7CUI - chains A and B; structure by X-ray diffraction, 2.60 A resolution.

Chain A:
Name: Protection of telomeres protein 1
Organism: Schizosaccharomyces pombe (strain 972 / ATCC 24843)
UniProtKB: O13988 (POT1_SCHPO); residues 357-555 here = UniProt positions 357-555
Amino-acid sequence (199 residues; row label = number of the first residue in the row):
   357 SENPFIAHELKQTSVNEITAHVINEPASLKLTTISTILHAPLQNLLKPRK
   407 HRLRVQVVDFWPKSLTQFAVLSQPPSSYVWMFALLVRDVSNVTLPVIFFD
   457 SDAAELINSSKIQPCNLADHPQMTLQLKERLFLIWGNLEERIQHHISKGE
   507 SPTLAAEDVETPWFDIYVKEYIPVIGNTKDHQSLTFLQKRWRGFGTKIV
Not modelled in the structure: 357-371, 396-399, 532-538
Modified positions: Mse-437 (selenomethionine; parent Met); Mse-479 (selenomethionine; parent Met)

Chain B:
Name: Protection of telomeres protein tpz1
Organism: Schizosaccharomyces pombe (strain 972 / ATCC 24843)
UniProtKB: O14246 (TPZ1_SCHPO); numbering as in UniProt (aligned over 164-240)
Amino-acid sequence (77 residues; each row starts with the number of its first residue):
   164 SQQEKPNDNTSNSRDIKNNIQFHWKNMTSLSIEECIIPKGQQLILEKESE
   214 ENTTHGIYLEERKMAQGLHNSVSETPE
Not modelled in the structure: 164-184, 213-240
Modified positions: Mse-190 (selenomethionine; parent Met); Mse-227 (selenomethionine)
What the authors report for this chain:
  - mutagenesis - W187R, N189R, M190R: unchanged binding to Protection of telomeres protein 1 (chain A)

How chain A and chain B interact:
Residue-residue contacts (46; chain A residue first):
  Leu-394(A) / Trp-187(B)  hydrophobic
  Lys-403(A) / Glu-211(B)  salt bridge
  Pro-404(A) / Gln-204(B)
  Pro-404(A) / Ile-207(B)  hydrophobic
  Pro-404(A) / Leu-208(B)  hydrophobic
  Arg-405(A) / Leu-208(B)
  Lys-406(A) / Leu-208(B)
  Lys-406(A) / Ser-212(B)
  Asp-415(A) / Mse-190(B)
  Phe-416(A) / Mse-190(B)
  Trp-417(A) / Asn-189(B)
  Trp-417(A) / Mse-190(B)
  Trp-417(A) / Thr-191(B)  hydrogen bond (side chain-backbone)
  Trp-417(A) / Ser-192(B)
  Trp-417(A) / Leu-193(B)  hydrophobic
  Leu-427(A) / Ile-195(B)
  Mse-437(A) / Leu-193(B)
  Mse-437(A) / Ser-194(B)
  Mse-437(A) / Ile-195(B)
  Mse-437(A) / Cys-198(B)  hydrophobic
  Ala-439(A) / Mse-190(B)
  Leu-441(A) / Trp-187(B)
  Leu-441(A) / Mse-190(B)
  Thr-449(A) / Trp-187(B)  hydrogen bond
  Pro-451(A) / Trp-187(B)
  Pro-451(A) / Asn-189(B)
  Ile-453(A) / Asn-189(B)
  Ile-453(A) / Leu-193(B)  hydrophobic
  Ile-453(A) / Cys-198(B)  hydrophobic
  Phe-455(A) / Cys-198(B)  hydrophobic
  Lys-525(A) / Ile-200(B)
  Tyr-527(A) / Glu-197(B)  hydrogen bond (side chain-backbone)
  Tyr-527(A) / Cys-198(B)
  Tyr-527(A) / Ile-199(B)
  Tyr-527(A) / Ile-200(B)  hydrophobic
  Tyr-527(A) / Gln-204(B)
  Ile-528(A) / Pro-201(B)
  Ile-528(A) / Gln-204(B)  hydrogen bond (backbone-side chain)
  Pro-529(A) / Glu-196(B)
  Pro-529(A) / Glu-197(B)
  Pro-529(A) / Ile-199(B)
  Ile-531(A) / Glu-196(B)
  Leu-543(A) / Lys-188(B)
  Arg-546(A) / Glu-197(B)  salt bridge
  Arg-548(A) / Cys-198(B)  hydrogen bond (side chain-backbone)
  Arg-548(A) / Ile-200(B)
Also at the interface, not in a pair above, chain A (32 interface residues in all): Lys-419, Val-426, Ser-428, Phe-438, Leu-440, Leu-450, Val-530, Trp-547
Also at the interface, not in a pair above, chain B (21 interface residues in all): Phe-185
Interface features reported in the paper:
  - specific contacts: Trp-417(A)/Mse-190(B) (hydrophobic contact), Mse-437(A)/Leu-193(B) (hydrophobic contact), Leu-441(A)/Mse-190(B) (hydrophobic contact), Ile-453(A)/Leu-193(B) (hydrophobic contact), Tyr-527(A)/Glu-197(B), Arg-546(A)/Glu-197(B) (salt bridge), Arg-548(A)/Cys-198(B), Leu-193(B)/Trp-417(A) (hydrophobic contact)
  - hot spots on chain A (mutagenesis) - L441R, P451R, I453R: abolished binding to Protection of telomeres protein tpz1 (chain B)
  - interface residues, chain B: Cys-198(B), Ile-200(B), Pro-201(B), Gln-204(B)
  - hot spots on chain B (mutagenesis) - L193R, C198R, I200R, P201R: abolished binding to Protection of telomeres protein 1 (chain A)
  - hot spots on chain B (mutagenesis) - Q204R: decreased binding to Protection of telomeres protein 1 (chain A)

Summary:
32 residues of chain A face 21 of chain B across their interface; the contacts include 5 hydrogen bonds and 2
salt bridges. Among the polar pairs are Lys-403(A)/Glu-211(B), Arg-546(A)/Glu-197(B) and
Trp-417(A)/Thr-191(B). The authors report hydrophobic contacts between Trp-417(A) and Mse-190(B), Mse-437(A)
and Leu-193(B) and Leu-441(A) and Mse-190(B) among others; contacts between Tyr-527(A) and Glu-197(B) and
Arg-548(A) and Cys-198(B); a salt bridge between Arg-546(A) and Glu-197(B). The paper reports that L193R,
C198R and I200R of chain B, among others, abolish binding to Protection of telomeres protein 1 (chain A);
interface residues Cys-198(B), Ile-200(B) and Pro-201(B) among others; 11 substitutions were tested in all.
Chain A is Protection of telomeres protein 1 and chain B is Protection of telomeres protein tpz1, both from
Schizosaccharomyces pombe (strain 972 / ATCC 24843); the structure, Crystal structure of fission yeast Pot1
and Tpz1, was determined by X-ray diffraction (same publication as 7CUH and 7CUJ).
